Entry 4M0L (X-ray diffraction, 2.60 A resolution); this record covers chain A.

== Chain A ==
Protein: Translation initiation factor 2 subunit gamma
Organism: Sulfolobus solfataricus
Reference sequence: Q980A5 (IF2G_SULSO); residues 1-415 here = UniProt positions 1-415
Chain sequence (415 residues; numbered 1 to 415; the number before each row is that of its first residue):
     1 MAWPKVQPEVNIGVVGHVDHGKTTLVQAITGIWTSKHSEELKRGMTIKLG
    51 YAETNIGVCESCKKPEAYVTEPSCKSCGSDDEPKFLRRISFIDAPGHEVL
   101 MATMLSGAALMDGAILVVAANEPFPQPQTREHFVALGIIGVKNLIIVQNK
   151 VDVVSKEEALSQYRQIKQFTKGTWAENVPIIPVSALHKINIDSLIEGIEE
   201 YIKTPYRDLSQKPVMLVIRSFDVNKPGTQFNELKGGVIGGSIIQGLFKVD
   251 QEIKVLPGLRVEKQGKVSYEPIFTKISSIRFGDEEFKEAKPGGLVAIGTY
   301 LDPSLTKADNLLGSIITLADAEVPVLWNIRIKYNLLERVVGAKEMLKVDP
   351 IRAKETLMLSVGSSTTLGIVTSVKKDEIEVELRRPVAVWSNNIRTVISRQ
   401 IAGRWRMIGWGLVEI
Disordered / not traced: 1, 43-44
Disulfides: C59-C74, C62-C77
Metal / ion sites: Mg2+: T23 (together with GDP)
Residues lining bound ligands: GDP (guanosine-5'-diphosphate): H17, V18, D19, H20, G21, K22, T23, T24, N149, K150, D152, V153, S184, A185, L186
UniProt features mapped onto this chain:
  - region: G16 to T23 (G1), G44 to K48 (G2), D93 to G96 (G3), N149 to D152 (G4), S184 to L186 (G5)
  - binding site (GTP): D19 to T24, N149 to D152, S184 to L186
  - binding site (Mg(2+)): D19, T23, G44, T46
  - binding site (Zn(2+)): C59, C62, C74, C77
  - mutagenesis: D19 (D19A: Reduces GTP hydrolysis 8.5-fold. Completely aboloshes GTPase activity; when associated with A-97), H97 (H97A: Reduces GTP hydrolysis 17.5-fold. Completely aboloshes GTPase activity; when associated with A-19)

== In short ==
Bound to chain A: GDP. UniProt lists 13 GTP-binding residues, 4 Mg2+-binding residues, 4 Zn2+-binding residues
and 2 mutagenesis sites.
Chain A is Translation initiation factor 2 subunit gamma (Sulfolobus solfataricus); the structure, Gamma
subunit of the translation initiation factor 2 from Sulfolobus solfataricus complexed with GDP, was determined
by X-ray diffraction, deposited together with 4M2L, 4M4S and 4M53.
